Entry 8HF0 (electron microscopy, 3.72 A resolution); this record covers chains D and P of the 7 polymer chains in the assembly.

== Chain D ==
Name: Dicer-2, isoform A
Source organism: Drosophila melanogaster
Notes: EC 3.1.21.1, 3.1.26.-, 3.1.26.3, 3.6.1.3
UniProt: A1ZAW0 (A1ZAW0_DROME); residue numbers follow UniProt; this construct covers 1-1722
Chain sequence (1722 residues; row label = number of the first residue in the row):
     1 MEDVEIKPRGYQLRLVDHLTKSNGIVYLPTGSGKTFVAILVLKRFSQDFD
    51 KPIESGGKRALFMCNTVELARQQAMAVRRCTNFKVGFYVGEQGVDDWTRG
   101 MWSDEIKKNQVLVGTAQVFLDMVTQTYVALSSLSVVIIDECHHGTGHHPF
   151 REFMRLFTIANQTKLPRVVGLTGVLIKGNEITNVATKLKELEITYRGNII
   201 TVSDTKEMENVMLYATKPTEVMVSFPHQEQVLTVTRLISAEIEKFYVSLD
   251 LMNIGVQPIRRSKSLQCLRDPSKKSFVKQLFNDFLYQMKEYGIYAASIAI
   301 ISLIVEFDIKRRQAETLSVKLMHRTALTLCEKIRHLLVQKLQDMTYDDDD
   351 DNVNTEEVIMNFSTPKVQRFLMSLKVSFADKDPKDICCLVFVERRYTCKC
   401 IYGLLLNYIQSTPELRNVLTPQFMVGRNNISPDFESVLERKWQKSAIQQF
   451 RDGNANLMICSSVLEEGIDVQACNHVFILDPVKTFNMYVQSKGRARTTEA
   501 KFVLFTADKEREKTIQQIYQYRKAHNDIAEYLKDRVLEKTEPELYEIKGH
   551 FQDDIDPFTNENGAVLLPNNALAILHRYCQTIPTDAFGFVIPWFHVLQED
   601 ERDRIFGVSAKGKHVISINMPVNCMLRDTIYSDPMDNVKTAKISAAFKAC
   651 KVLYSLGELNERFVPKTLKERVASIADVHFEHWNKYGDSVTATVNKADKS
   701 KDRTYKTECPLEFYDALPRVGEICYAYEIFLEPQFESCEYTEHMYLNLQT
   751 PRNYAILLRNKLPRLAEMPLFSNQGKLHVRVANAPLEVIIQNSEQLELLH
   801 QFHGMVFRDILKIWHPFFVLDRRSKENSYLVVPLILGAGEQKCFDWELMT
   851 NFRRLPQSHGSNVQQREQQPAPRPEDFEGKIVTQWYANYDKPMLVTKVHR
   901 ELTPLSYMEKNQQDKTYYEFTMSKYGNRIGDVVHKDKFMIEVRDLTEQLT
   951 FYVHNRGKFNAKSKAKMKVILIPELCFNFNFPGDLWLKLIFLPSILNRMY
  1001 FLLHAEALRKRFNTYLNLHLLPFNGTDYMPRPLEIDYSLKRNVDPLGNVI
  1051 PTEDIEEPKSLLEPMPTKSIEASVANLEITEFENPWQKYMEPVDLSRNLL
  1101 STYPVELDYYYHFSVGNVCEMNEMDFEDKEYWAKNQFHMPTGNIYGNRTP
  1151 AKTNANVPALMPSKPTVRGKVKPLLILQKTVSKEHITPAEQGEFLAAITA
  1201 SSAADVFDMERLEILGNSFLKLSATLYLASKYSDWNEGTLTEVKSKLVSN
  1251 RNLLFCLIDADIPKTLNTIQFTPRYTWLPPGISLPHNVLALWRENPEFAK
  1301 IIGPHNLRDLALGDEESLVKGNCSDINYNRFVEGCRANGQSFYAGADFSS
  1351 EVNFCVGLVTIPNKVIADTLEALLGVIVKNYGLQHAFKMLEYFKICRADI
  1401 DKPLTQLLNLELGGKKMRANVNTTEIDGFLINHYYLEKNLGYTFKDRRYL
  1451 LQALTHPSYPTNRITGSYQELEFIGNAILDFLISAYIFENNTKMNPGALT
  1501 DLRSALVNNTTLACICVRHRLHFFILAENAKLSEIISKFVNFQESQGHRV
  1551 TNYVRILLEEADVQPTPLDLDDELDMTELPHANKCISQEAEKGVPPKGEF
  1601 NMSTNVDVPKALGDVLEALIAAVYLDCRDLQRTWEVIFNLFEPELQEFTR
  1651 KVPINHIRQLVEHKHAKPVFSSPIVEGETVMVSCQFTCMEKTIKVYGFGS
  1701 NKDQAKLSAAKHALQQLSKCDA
Disordered / not traced: 1, 1043-1168, 1560-1593
Differences from the reference sequence: conflict Asn-1217 (Asp in A1ZAW0), Asn-1476 (Asp in A1ZAW0)

== Chain P ==
Molecule: 52-nt RNA strand
Source organism: Drosophila melanogaster
Sequence (52 nucleotides; numbered 1 to 52; the number before each row is that of its first residue):
     1 GAGACUUGGGCAAUGUGACUGCUGAUCAGCAGUCACAUUGCCCAAGUCUC
    51 UU
Disordered / not traced: 48-52

== How chain D and chain P interact ==
Pairs across the interface (24; chain D residue first):
  Thr-145(D) with A25(P), phosphate contact
  Gly-146(D) with A25(P), phosphate contact
  His-147(D) with G24(P), sugar contact; A25(P), hydrogen bond to the phosphate
  His-148(D) with G24(P), sugar contact
  Lys-177(D) with A25(P), hydrogen bond to the sugar; U26(P), phosphate contact
  Asn-179(D) with C27(P), phosphate contact
  Gln-313(D) with A18(P), hydrogen bond to the sugar; C19(P), sugar contact
  Glu-439(D) with U16(P), sugar contact
  Lys-483(D) with C27(P), hydrogen bond to the sugar
  Thr-484(D) with U26(P), hydrogen bond to the sugar
  Leu-572(D) with U23(P), phosphate contact
  Ala-573(D) with C22(P), sugar contact
  His-576(D) with G21(P), sugar contact; C22(P), sugar contact
  Gln-580(D) with G21(P), hydrogen bond to the sugar
  Phe-589(D) with U20(P), sugar contact; G21(P), sugar contact
  Lys-699(D) with G9(P), base contact
  Asn-1655(D) with U7(P), hydrogen bond to the sugar; G8(P), phosphate contact
  Ile-1657(D) with U7(P), sugar contact
Also at the interface, not in a pair above, chain D (26 interface residues in all): Pro-149, Gly-178, Arg-260, Gln-443, Asn-569, Thr-693, Asp-1703, Lys-1706
Also at the interface, not in a pair above, chain P (18 interface residues in all): U6, C11, A12, G17

== Overview ==
Chain D and chain P form an interface of 26 and 18 residues respectively, with 7 hydrogen bonds. Polar
contacts include Lys-177(D)/A25(P), Gln-313(D)/A18(P) and Lys-483(D)/C27(P).
Here chain D is Dicer-2, isoform A and chain P is a 52-nt RNA strand, both from Drosophila melanogaster. Entry
8HF0 (DmDcr-2/R2D2/LoqsPD with 50bp-dsRNA in Dimer state) was determined by electron microscopy, deposited
together with 8HF1.
